4EM9 - chain A; structure by X-ray diffraction, 2.10 A resolution.

== Chain A ==
Name: Peroxisome proliferator-activated receptor gamma
From: Homo sapiens
Notes: fragment: ligand binding domain
Reference sequence: P37231 (PPARG_HUMAN); residues 207-477 here correspond to UniProt positions 235-505 (UniProt number = residue number + 28)
Sequence (275 residues; row label = number of the first residue in the row):
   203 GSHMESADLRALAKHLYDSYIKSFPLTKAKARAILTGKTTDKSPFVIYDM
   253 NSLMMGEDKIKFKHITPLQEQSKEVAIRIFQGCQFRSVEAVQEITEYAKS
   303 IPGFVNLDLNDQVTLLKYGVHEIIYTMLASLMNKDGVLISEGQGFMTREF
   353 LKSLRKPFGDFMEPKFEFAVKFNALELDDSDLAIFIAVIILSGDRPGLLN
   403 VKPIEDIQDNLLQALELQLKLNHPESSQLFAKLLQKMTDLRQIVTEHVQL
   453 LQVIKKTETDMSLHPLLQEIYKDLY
Not modelled in the structure: 203-206, 262-273
Differences from the reference sequence: expression tag (203-206)
Curated features (UniProtKB/Swiss-Prot):
  - motif: Pro467 to Asp475 (9aaTAD)
  - binding site (rosiglitazone): Gln286 to Ser289, His323, His449, Tyr473
  - cross-link: Lys224 (Glycyl lysine isopeptide (Lys-Gly) (interchain with G-Cter in ubiquitin))
Ligand contacts:
  - nonanoic acid (KNA), molecule 1: Ile281, Phe282, Cys285, Gln286, Ser289, His323, Leu353, Leu356, Phe360, Phe363, Met364, His449, Leu453, Leu469, Tyr473
  - nonanoic acid (KNA), molecule 2: Ile281, Gly284, Cys285, Arg288, Leu330, Leu333, Val339, Leu340, Ile341, Ser342, Met348
  - nonanoic acid (KNA), molecule 3: Cys285, Arg288, Ser289, Ala292, Ile326, Met329, Leu330, Leu333, Val339, Met364
From the paper describing this entry:
  - binding site for nonanoic acid: Ile281, Phe282, Cys285, Arg288, Ser289, Ala292, His323, Met329, Leu330, Leu340, Ile341, Leu353, Phe363, Met364, His449, Leu453, Tyr473
  - conformationally variable residues (side-chain flip): Ser289, Phe363, His449, Tyr473
  - mutagenesis - R288A: decreased signaling in response to DA
  - mutagenesis - C285S, R288A, E295A: unchanged signaling in response to rosi
  - mutagenesis - Q286A: decreased signaling in response to rosi
  - mutagenesis - Q286A: unchanged signaling in response to DA
  - binding site for nonanoic acid: Ser342 (from molecular simulation)

== In short ==
Ligands of chain A: 3 copies of nonanoic acid. UniProt lists 7 rosiglitazone-binding residues. The paper
reports a binding site for nonanoic acid at Ile281, Phe282 and Cys285 among others; R288A reduces signaling in
response to DA; 4 substitutions were tested in all.
Chain A is Peroxisome proliferator-activated receptor gamma (Homo sapiens); the structure, Human PPAR gamma in
complex with nonanoic acids, was determined by X-ray diffraction, deposited together with 4EMA.
